PDB entry 6HCH | X-ray diffraction, 1.60 A resolution | chains A and B

== Chain A (and B) ==
Molecule: Glutamate receptor 2
Source organism: Rattus norvegicus
Notes: chain B of this document is another copy of the same molecule, construct and numbering; everything in this record applies to it too
UniProtKB: P19491 (GRIA2_RAT); the construct has insertions or renumbered stretches relative to UniProt, so the offset changes along the chain: 3-117 = UniProt 413-527; 120-264 = UniProt 653-797
Chain sequence (264 residues; numbered 1 to 264; the number before each row is that of its first residue):
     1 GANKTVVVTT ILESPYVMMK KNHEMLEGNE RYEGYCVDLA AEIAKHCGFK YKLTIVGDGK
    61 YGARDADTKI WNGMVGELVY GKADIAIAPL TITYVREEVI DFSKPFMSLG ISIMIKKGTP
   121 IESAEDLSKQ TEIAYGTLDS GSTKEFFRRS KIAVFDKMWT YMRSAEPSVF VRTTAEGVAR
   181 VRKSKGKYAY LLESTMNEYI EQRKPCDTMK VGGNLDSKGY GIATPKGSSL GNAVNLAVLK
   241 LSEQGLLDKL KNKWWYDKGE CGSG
Unresolved in the structure: 264 (chain B: 263-264)
Differences from the reference sequence: expression tag (1-2); engineered mutation Tyr-94 (Leu504 in P19491), Ser-242 (Asn775 in P19491); linker (118-119)
Cystine bridges: Cys-206/Cys-261
Bound ions: Zn2+ site 1: His-23 (together with acetate ion) (shared with Asp-65(B) of chain B); Zn2+ site 2 near Glu-24 (its only coordinating residue here); Zn2+ site 3: Glu-42, His-46 (together with acetate ion) (shared with 1 residue of chain C); Zn2+ site 4: Thr-54, Glu-77; Zn2+ site 5 near Asp-126 (its only coordinating residue here); Zn2+ site 6 near Glu-132 (its only coordinating residue here); Zn2+ site 7 near Asp-156 (its only coordinating residue here); Zn2+ site 8: Glu-166 (shared with 2 residues of chain C)
Ligand contacts:
  - GLUTAMATE (D45; 6,6'-(Ethane-1,2-diyl)bis(4-methyl-3,4-dihydro-2H-1,2,4-benzothiadiazine 1,1-dioxide)): Ile-92, Lys-104, Pro-105, Phe-106, Met-107, Ser-108, Ser-217, Lys-218, Gly-219, Leu-239, Ser-242
  - glutamic acid (GLU): Tyr-61, Pro-89, Leu-90, Thr-91, Arg-96, Leu-138, Gly-141, Ser-142, Thr-143, Leu-192, Glu-193, Met-196, Tyr-220
Swiss-Prot annotation at these positions:
  - binding site (L-glutamate): Pro-89, Thr-91, Arg-96, Ser-142, Thr-143, Glu-193
  - site: Arg-64 (Interaction with the cone snail toxin Con-ikot-ikot), Ile-121 (Crucial to convey clamshell closure to channel opening), Arg-148 (Interaction with the cone snail toxin Con-ikot-ikot), Lys-240 (Interaction with the cone snail toxin Con-ikot-ikot)
  - glycosylation: Asn-3 (N-linked (GlcNAc...) asparagine)
  - modified residue (Phosphoserine): Ser-150, Ser-184

== Interface between chain A and chain B ==
Pairs across the interface - 28 pairs, chain A then chain B:
  Ile-92(A) / Leu-239(B)  hydrophobic
  Thr-93(A) / Glu-243(B)
  Tyr-94(A) / Leu-236(B)
  Tyr-94(A) / Lys-240(B)
  Tyr-94(A) / Glu-243(B)  hydrogen bond (backbone-side chain)
  Glu-97(A) / Lys-104(B)  salt bridge
  Glu-97(A) / Asn-235(B)  hydrogen bond
  Glu-97(A) / Leu-236(B)
  Glu-97(A) / Leu-239(B)
  Phe-102(A) / Lys-104(B)  hydrogen bond (backbone-side chain)
  Ser-103(A) / Lys-104(B)
  Lys-104(A) / Glu-97(B)  salt bridge
  Lys-104(A) / Phe-102(B)  hydrogen bond (side chain-backbone)
  Lys-104(A) / Ser-103(B)
  Pro-105(A) / Pro-105(B)
  Ser-108(A) / Ser-217(B)
  Ser-217(A) / Ser-108(B)
  Ser-217(A) / Ser-242(B)
  Asn-235(A) / Glu-97(B)  hydrogen bond
  Leu-236(A) / Tyr-94(B)
  Leu-236(A) / Glu-97(B)
  Leu-239(A) / Ile-92(B)  hydrophobic
  Leu-239(A) / Glu-97(B)
  Lys-240(A) / Tyr-94(B)
  Ser-242(A) / Ser-217(B)
  Glu-243(A) / Thr-93(B)
  Glu-243(A) / Tyr-94(B)  hydrogen bond (side chain-backbone)
  Gln-244(A) / Lys-151(B)
Also at the interface, not in a pair above, chain A (19 interface residues in all): Glu-98, Lys-151
Also at the interface, not in a pair above, chain B (20 interface residues in all): Glu-98, Gln-244, Asp-248

== In short ==
The interface between chain A and chain B involves 19 residues on one side and 20 on the other, with 6
hydrogen bonds and 2 salt bridges. Among the polar pairs are Glu-97(A)/Lys-104(B), Tyr-94(A)/Glu-243(B) and
Glu-97(A)/Asn-235(B). Ligands of chain A: glutamic acid and GLUTAMATE.
Both chains are Glutamate receptor 2 (Rattus norvegicus). Entry 6HCH (Structure of GLUA2 ligand-binding domain
(S1S2J-L504Y-N775S) in complex with glutamate and TDPAM01 at 1.6 A resolution) was determined by X-ray
diffraction (same publication as 6HC9, 6HCA, 6HCB and 6HCC).
